PDB entry 2PUJ | X-ray diffraction, 1.57 A resolution | chain A

# Chain A
Name: 2-hydroxy-6-oxo-6-phenylhexa-2,4-dienoate hydrolase
Source organism: Burkholderia xenovorans
Notes: EC 3.7.1.-
UniProt: P47229 (BPHD_BURXL); residues 1-286 here = UniProt positions 1-286
Chain sequence (286 residues; each row starts with the number of its first residue):
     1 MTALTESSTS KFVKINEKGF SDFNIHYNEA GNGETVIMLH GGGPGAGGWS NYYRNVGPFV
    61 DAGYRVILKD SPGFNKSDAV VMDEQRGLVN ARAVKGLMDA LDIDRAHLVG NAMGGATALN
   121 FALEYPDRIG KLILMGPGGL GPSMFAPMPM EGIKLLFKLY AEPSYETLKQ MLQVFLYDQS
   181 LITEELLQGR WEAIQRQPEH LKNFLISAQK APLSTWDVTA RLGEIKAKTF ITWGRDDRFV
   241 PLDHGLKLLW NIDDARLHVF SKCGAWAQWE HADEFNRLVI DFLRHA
Disordered / not traced: 1-3
Differences from the reference sequence: engineered mutation Ala112 (Ser in P47229), Ala265 (His in P47229)
Bound ions: Na+: Arg105 (together with malonate ion)
Ligand contacts:
  - HPZ ((2E,4E)-2-hydroxy-6-oxo-6-phenylhexa-2,4-dienoic acid): Gly41, Gly42, Gly43, Ala46, Asn51, Ala112, Met113, Gly138, Gly139, Ile153, Leu156, Met171, Phe175, Arg190, Leu213, Trp216, Phe239, Val240
  - malonate ion (MLI): Gln179, Ser180, Ile182, Thr183
UniProt features mapped onto this chain:
  - binding site (substrate): Gly42, Gly43, Asn51, Asn111, Ser180, Arg190, Trp266

# Summary
Bound to chain A: malonate ion and compound HPZ. From UniProt: 7 substrate-binding residues.
Chain A is 2-hydroxy-6-oxo-6-phenylhexa-2,4-dienoate hydrolase (Burkholderia xenovorans); the structure,
Crystal Structure of the S112A/H265A double mutant of a C-C hydrolase, BphD from Burkholderia xenovorans LB400
..., was determined by X-ray diffraction together with 2RI6, 2PU5, 2PU7 and 2PUH from the same study.
